PDB entry 7T11 | electron microscopy, 2.70 A resolution | chains A and S of the 6 polymer chains in the assembly

Chain A:
Molecule: Guanine nucleotide-binding protein G(i) subunit alpha-3
Organism: Homo sapiens
Reference sequence: P08754 (GNAI3_HUMAN); numbering as in UniProt (aligned over 1-354)
Chain sequence (354 residues; each row starts with the number of its first residue):
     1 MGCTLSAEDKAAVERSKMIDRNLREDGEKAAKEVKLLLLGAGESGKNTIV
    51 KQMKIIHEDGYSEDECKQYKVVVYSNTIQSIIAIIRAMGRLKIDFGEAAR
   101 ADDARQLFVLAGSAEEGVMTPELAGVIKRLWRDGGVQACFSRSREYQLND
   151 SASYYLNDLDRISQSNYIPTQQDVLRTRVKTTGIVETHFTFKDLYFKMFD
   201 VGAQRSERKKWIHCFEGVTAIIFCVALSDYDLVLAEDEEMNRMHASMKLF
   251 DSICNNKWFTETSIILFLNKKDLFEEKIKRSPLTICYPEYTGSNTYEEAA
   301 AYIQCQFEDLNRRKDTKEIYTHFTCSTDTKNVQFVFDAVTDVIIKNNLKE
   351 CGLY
Unresolved in the structure: 1-2, 55-181, 233-239
Sequence notes: engineered mutation Asn-47 (Ser in P08754), Ala-203 (Gly in P08754), Ala-245 (Glu in P08754), Ser-326 (Ala in P08754)
Swiss-Prot annotation at these positions:
  - region: Lys-35 to Lys-46, Thr-48 (G1 motif), Asp-173 to Thr-181 (G2 motif), Phe-196 to Gly-202, Gln-204, Arg-205 (G3 motif), Ile-265 to Asp-272 (G4 motif), Thr-324, Cys-325, Thr-327 to Thr-329 (G5 motif)
  - binding site (GTP): Gly-42, Glu-43, Ser-44, Gly-45, Lys-46, Thr-48, Asp-150, Ser-151, Leu-175, Arg-176, Thr-177, Arg-178, Val-179, Lys-180, Thr-181, Val-201, Asn-269, Lys-270, Asp-272, Leu-273 and 2 more in UniProt
  - binding site (GDP): Glu-43, Ser-44, Gly-45, Lys-46, Thr-48, Ser-151, Leu-175, Arg-176, Thr-177, Arg-178, Asn-269, Lys-270, Asp-272, Cys-325
  - binding site (Mg(2+)): Thr-181
  - modified residue: Arg-178 (ADP-ribosylarginine), Gln-204 (Deamidated glutamine), Cys-351 (ADP-ribosylcysteine)
  - lipidation: Gly-2 (N-myristoyl glycine), Cys-3 (S-palmitoyl cysteine)
  - natural variant: Gly-40 (G40R: In ARCND1), Gly-45 (G45S: In ARCND1), Asn-47 (S47N: In ARCND1; this construct carries the variant)
  - mutagenesis: Lys-35 (K35A: Decreased affinity for PLCD4), Leu-36 (L36A: Increased affinity for PLCD4), Leu-37 (L37A: No effect on binding to PLCD4), Leu-39 (L39A: Decreased affinity for PLCD4), Gly-42 (G42R: Decreased affinity for PLCD4), Ile-184 (I184A: No effect on binding to PLCD4), Trp-211 (W211A: Decreased affinity for CCDC88C and PLCD4), Phe-215 (F215A: Decreased affinity for CCDC88C and PLCD4), Val-218 (V218A: No effect on binding to PLCD4), Lys-248 (K248M: No effect on binding to CCDC88C), Leu-249 (L249H: Decreased affinity for PLCD4; L249V: No effect on binding to PLCD4), Ser-252 (S252A: Increased affinity for PLCD4; S252D: Decreased affinity for PLCD4), 4 further mutagenesis entries in UniProt

Chain S:
Molecule: scFv16
Organism: Mus musculus
Notes: antibody fragment or engineered binder
Chain sequence (259 residues; numbered 1 to 247 plus 15 insertion-coded residues; 3 numbers in that range are skipped by the numbering (no residue carries them; nothing is unmodelled there); the number before each row is that of its first residue; a row labelled like 120A-120O holds insertion residues (120A, then the next letters in order)):
     1 DVQLVESGGGLVQPGGSRKLSCSASGFAFSSFGMHWVRQAPEKGLEWVAY
    51 ISSGSGTIYYADTVKGRFTISRDDPKNTLFLQMTSLRSEDTAMYYCVRSI
   101 YYYGSSPFDFWGQGTTLTVS
120A-120O SGGGGSGGGGSGGGG
   124 SDIVMTQATSSVPVTPGESVSISCRSSKSLLHSNGNTYLYWFLQRPGQSP
   174 QLLIYRMSNLASGVPDRFSGSGSGTAFTLTISRLEAEDVGVYYCMQHLEY
   224 PLTFGAGTKLELKAAAHHHHHHHH
Unresolved in the structure: 1, 88-89, 120A-120O, 181, 236-247
Disulfides: Cys-147/Cys-217

How chain A and chain S interact:
Contacting residue pairs - 6 pairs, chain A then chain S:
  Ala-7(A) with Tyr-223(S), hydrophobic
  Ala-11(A) with Tyr-101(S), hydrophobic
  Glu-14(A) with Ser-52(S), hydrogen bond; Ser-53(S); Gly-56(S)
  Met-18(A) with Ser-53(S)
Other interface residues (no listed pair), chain A (10 interface residues in all): Thr-4, Leu-5, Ser-6, Glu-8, Ala-12, Arg-15
Other interface residues (no listed pair), chain S (12 interface residues in all): Gly-54, Thr-57, Ile-100, Tyr-102, His-155, Tyr-161, His-220

In short:
Chain A and chain S form an interface of 10 and 12 residues respectively, with 1 hydrogen bond. The
hydrogen-bonded pair is Glu-14(A)/Ser-52(S). From UniProt: 22 GTP-binding residues, 14 GDP-binding residues,
Mg2+-binding residue Thr-181(A) and 16 mutagenesis sites on chain A.
Here chain A is Guanine nucleotide-binding protein G(i) subunit alpha-3 (Homo sapiens) and chain S is scFv16
(Mus musculus). Entry 7T11 (CryoEM structure of somatostatin receptor 2 in complex with Octreotide and Gi3)
was determined by electron microscopy together with 7T10 from the same study.
